PDB entry 2Q8A | X-ray diffraction, 2.40 A resolution | chains A and L of the 3 polymer chains in the assembly

# Chain A
Molecule: Apical membrane antigen 1
Source organism: Plasmodium falciparum
Notes: fragment: Domains I and II (RESIDUES 104-438)
UniProtKB: Q7KQK5 (Q7KQK5_PLAF7); numbering as in UniProt (aligned over 104-438)
Amino-acid sequence (336 residues; each row starts with the number of its first residue):
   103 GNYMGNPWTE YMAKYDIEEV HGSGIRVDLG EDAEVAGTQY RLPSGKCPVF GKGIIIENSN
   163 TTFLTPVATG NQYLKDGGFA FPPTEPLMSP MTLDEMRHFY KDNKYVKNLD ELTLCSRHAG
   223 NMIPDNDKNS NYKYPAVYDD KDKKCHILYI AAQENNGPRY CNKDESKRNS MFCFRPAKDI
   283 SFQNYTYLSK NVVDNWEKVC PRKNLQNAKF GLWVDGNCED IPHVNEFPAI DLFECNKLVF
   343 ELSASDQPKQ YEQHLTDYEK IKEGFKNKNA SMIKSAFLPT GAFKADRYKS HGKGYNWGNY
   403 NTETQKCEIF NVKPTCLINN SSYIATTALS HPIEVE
Disordered / not traced: 103-106, 351-353, 377-389
Cystine bridges: Cys149-Cys302, Cys217-Cys247, Cys263-Cys275, Cys320-Cys418, Cys337-Cys409
Construct notes: expression tag (103)

# Chain L
Molecule: 1F9 light chain
Source organism: Mus musculus
Amino-acid sequence (214 residues; row label = number of the first residue in the row):
     1 SIVMTQTPKF LPVSAGDRVT IICKASQSVS NDVVWYQQKP GQSPKLLIYY ASIRYTGVPD
    61 RFTGSGYGTD FTFTISTVQV EDLAVYFCQQ GFSSPRTFGG GTKLEINRAD AAPTVSIFPP
   121 SSEQLTSGGA SVVCFLNNFY PKDINVKWKI DGSERQNGVL NSWTDQDSKD STYSMSSTLT
   181 LTKDEYERHN SYTCEATHKT STSPIVKSFN RNEC
Cystine bridges: Cys23-Cys88, Cys134-Cys194

# How chain A and chain L interact
Residue-residue contacts (15):
  Thr194(A) with Tyr49(L)
  Asp196(A) with Tyr49(L); Tyr50(L); Ile53(L)
  Glu197(A) with Tyr49(L), hydrogen bond (backbone-side chain); Tyr55(L); Thr56(L), hydrogen bond
  Arg199(A) with Tyr50(L)
  His200(A) with Val34(L); Tyr49(L); Tyr50(L)
  Lys203(A) with Asp32(L), salt bridge; Tyr50(L); Gly91(L), hydrogen bond (side chain-backbone)
  Asp204(A) with Arg96(L), salt bridge
Interface residues without a listed pair, chain A (9 interface residues in all): Leu189, Met193
Interface features reported in the paper:
  - specific contacts: Glu197(A)-Thr56(L) (hydrogen bond), Asp204(A)-Arg96(L) (salt bridge)
  - epitope / paratope residues, chain A: Glu197(A), Asp204(A)
  - epitope / paratope residues, chain L: Thr56(L), Arg96(L)

# In short
Chain A and chain L each contribute 9 residues to their interface; the contacts include 3 hydrogen bonds and 2
salt bridges. Among the polar pairs are Lys203(A)-Asp32(L), Asp204(A)-Arg96(L) and Glu197(A)-Tyr49(L). The
authors report a hydrogen bond between Glu197(A) and Thr56(L); a salt bridge between Asp204(A) and Arg96(L).
From the paper: epitope/paratope residues Glu197(A), Asp204(A) and Thr56(L) among others.
Chain A is Apical membrane antigen 1 (Plasmodium falciparum) and chain L is 1F9 light chain (Mus musculus);
the structure, Structure of the malaria antigen AMA1 in complex with a growth-inhibitory antibody, was
determined by X-ray diffraction together with 2Q8B from the same study.
